Entry 3EFV (X-ray diffraction, 1.90 A resolution); this record covers chains A and B of the 4 polymer chains in the assembly.

# Chain A (and B)
Molecule: Putative succinate-semialdehyde dehydrogenase
From: Salmonella typhimurium
Notes: EC 1.2.1.-; chain B of this document is another copy of the same molecule, construct and numbering; everything in this record applies to it too
Reference sequence: Q8ZPI3 (Q8ZPI3_SALTY); numbering as in UniProt (aligned over 1-462)
Sequence (462 residues; row label = number of the first residue in the row):
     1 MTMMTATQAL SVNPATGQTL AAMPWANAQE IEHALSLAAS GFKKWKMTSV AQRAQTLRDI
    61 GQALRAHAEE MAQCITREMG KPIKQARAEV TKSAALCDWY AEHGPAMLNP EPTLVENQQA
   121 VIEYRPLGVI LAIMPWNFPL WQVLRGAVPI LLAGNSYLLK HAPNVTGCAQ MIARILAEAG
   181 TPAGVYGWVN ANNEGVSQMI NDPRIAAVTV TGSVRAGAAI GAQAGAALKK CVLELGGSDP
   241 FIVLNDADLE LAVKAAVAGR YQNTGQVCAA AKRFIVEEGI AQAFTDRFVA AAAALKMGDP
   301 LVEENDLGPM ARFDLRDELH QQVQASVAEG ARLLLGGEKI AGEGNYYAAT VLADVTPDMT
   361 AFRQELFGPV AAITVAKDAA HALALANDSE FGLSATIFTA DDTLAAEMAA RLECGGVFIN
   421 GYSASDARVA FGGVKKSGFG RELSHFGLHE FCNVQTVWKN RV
Unresolved in the structure: 1-3 (chain B: 1-4)
Modified positions: Mse1, Mse3 (selenomethionine); Mse4, Mse23, Mse47, Mse71, Mse79, Mse107, Mse134, Mse171, Mse199, Mse297, Mse310, Mse359, Mse408 (selenomethionine; parent Met)
Residues lining bound ligands: NAD (nicotinamide-adenine-dinucleotide): I133, Mse134, P135, W136, N137, Q142, R145, K160, H161, A162, P163, N193, V196, T211, G212, S213, A216, A219, I220, E234, L235, G236, G237, C268, R312, L315, E365, F367, L393, F431, E442

# Chain A / chain B interface
Residue-residue contacts - 122 pairs, chain A then chain B:
  W99(A) with L114(B), hydrophobic
  H103(A) with L114(B)
  E111(A) with H445(B), salt bridge; F446(B)
  T113(A) with R428(B)
  L114(A) with W99(B), hydrophobic; H103(B); R428(B)
  V115(A) with R428(B); V429(B), hydrophobic
  I122(A) with A430(B); F446(B), hydrophobic
  Y124(A) with F446(B)
  R125(A) with A409(B); A410(B)
  L127(A) with V434(B), hydrophobic
  V214(A) with L228(B), hydrophobic
  G217(A) with L228(B)
  A218(A) with G225(B); A226(B); L228(B)
  G221(A) with G225(B)
  A222(A) with A222(B); G225(B); A226(B)
  G225(A) with A218(B); G221(B); A222(B)
  A226(A) with A218(B); A222(B), hydrophobic
  L228(A) with V214(B), hydrophobic; G217(B); A218(B); L233(B), hydrophobic; L235(B), hydrophobic; K435(B); K436(B); F439(B)
  K229(A) with F439(B)
  K230(A) with F439(B)
  L233(A) with L228(B), hydrophobic
  L235(A) with L228(B), hydrophobic
  L251(A) with V462(B), hydrophobic
  A409(A) with R125(B); Q455(B), hydrogen bond (backbone-side chain)
  A410(A) with R125(B)
  L412(A) with Q455(B), hydrogen bond (backbone-side chain)
  C414(A) with N453(B), hydrogen bond (backbone-side chain); Q455(B), hydrogen bond (backbone-side chain)
  G415(A) with N453(B); V454(B); Q455(B); T456(B), hydrogen bond (backbone-backbone)
  G416(A) with T456(B)
  V417(A) with Q455(B); T456(B), hydrogen bond (backbone-backbone); V457(B); W458(B), hydrogen bond (backbone-backbone)
  F418(A) with W458(B); R461(B)
  I419(A) with V457(B), hydrophobic; W458(B), hydrogen bond (backbone-backbone); K459(B); N460(B), hydrogen bond (backbone-backbone)
  N420(A) with N460(B); V462(B)
  G421(A) with R461(B)
  Y422(A) with R461(B), hydrogen bond (backbone-backbone)
  A424(A) with R461(B)
  D426(A) with W458(B)
  R428(A) with T113(B); L114(B); V115(B); W458(B)
  V429(A) with T456(B); W458(B), hydrophobic
  A430(A) with I122(B); V454(B), hydrophobic; T456(B), hydrogen bond (backbone-side chain)
  V434(A) with N453(B)
  K435(A) with L228(B)
  K436(A) with L228(B)
  F439(A) with L228(B); K229(B); K230(B)
  R441(A) with N453(B), hydrogen bond; V454(B), hydrogen bond (side chain-backbone)
  H445(A) with E111(B), salt bridge
  F446(A) with I122(B), hydrophobic; Y124(B); V454(B), hydrophobic
  N453(A) with C414(B), hydrogen bond (side chain-backbone); G415(B); V434(B); R441(B), hydrogen bond
  V454(A) with G415(B); A430(B), hydrophobic; R441(B), hydrogen bond (backbone-side chain); F446(B), hydrophobic
  Q455(A) with A409(B), hydrogen bond (side chain-backbone); L412(B), hydrogen bond (side chain-backbone); C414(B), hydrogen bond (side chain-backbone); G415(B); V417(B)
  T456(A) with G415(B), hydrogen bond (backbone-backbone); G416(B); V417(B), hydrogen bond (backbone-backbone); V429(B); A430(B), hydrogen bond (side chain-backbone)
  V457(A) with V417(B); I419(B), hydrophobic
  W458(A) with V417(B), hydrogen bond (backbone-backbone); F418(B); I419(B), hydrogen bond (backbone-backbone); D426(B)
  K459(A) with I419(B)
  N460(A) with I419(B), hydrogen bond (backbone-backbone); N420(B)
  R461(A) with F418(B); G421(B); Y422(B), hydrogen bond (backbone-backbone); A424(B)
Other interface residues (no listed pair), chain A (65 interface residues in all): K46, Mse47, E116, A120, R411, E413, S423, G438, V462
Other interface residues (no listed pair), chain B (64 interface residues in all): K46, Mse47, E116, A120, L127, R411, E413, S423, G438

# Summary
The interface between chain A and chain B involves 65 residues on one side and 64 on the other, with 26
hydrogen bonds and 2 salt bridges. Polar pairs include E111(A)-H445(B), A409(A)-Q455(B) and L412(A)-Q455(B).
Ligands of chain A: NAD.
Chain A and chain B are both Putative succinate-semialdehyde dehydrogenase (Salmonella typhimurium); the
structure, Crystal Structure of a Putative Succinate-Semialdehyde Dehydrogenase from Salmonella typhimurium
LT2 with bound NAD, was determined by X-ray diffraction, deposited together with 3ETF.
